Entry 7BXT (electron microscopy, 4.20 A resolution (low resolution: residue-level contacts below are approximate; hydrogen-bond / salt-bridge calls are withheld)); this record covers chains E and J of the 14 polymer chains in the assembly.

# Chain E
Name: Histone H3, Histone H3-like centromeric protein A
Source organism: Gallus gallus
UniProtKB: Q6XXM1 (CENPA_CHICK); residues 64-141 here correspond to UniProt positions 54-131 (UniProt number = residue number - 10)
Sequence (144 residues; row label = number of the first residue in the row; numbers below 1 keep their minus sign (Gly-2 is residue -2)):
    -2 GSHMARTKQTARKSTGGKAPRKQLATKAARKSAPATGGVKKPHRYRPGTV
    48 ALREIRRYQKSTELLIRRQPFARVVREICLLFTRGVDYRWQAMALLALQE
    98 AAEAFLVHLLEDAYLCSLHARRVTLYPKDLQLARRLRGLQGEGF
Not modelled in the structure: -2 to 37, 141

# Chain J
Molecule: 145-nt DNA strand
Sequence (145 nucleotides; numbered 146 to 290; the number before each row is that of its first residue):
   146 ATCGATGTATATATCTGACTCGTGCCTGGAGACTAGGGAGTAATCCCCTT
   196 GGCGGTTAAAACGCGGGGGACAGCGCGTACGTGCGTTTAAGCGGTGCTAG
   246 AGCTGTCTACGACCAATTGAGCGGCCTCGGCACCGGGATTCTGAT

# Interface between chain E and chain J
Residue-residue contacts - 17 pairs, chain E then chain J:
  Tyr42(E) - DG288(J)
  Arg43(E) - DG213(J)
  Arg43(E) - DG288(J)
  Pro44(E) - DG213(J)
  Thr46(E) - DG288(J)
  Arg64(E) - DA205(J)
  Arg73(E) - DT195(J)
  Arg86(E) - DT195(J)
  Trp87(E) - DT194(J)
  Trp87(E) - DT195(J)
  Gln88(E) - DT194(J)
  Ala89(E) - DT194(J)
  Arg119(E) - DA215(J)
  Arg119(E) - DC216(J)
  Val120(E) - DA215(J)
  Thr121(E) - DA215(J)
  Tyr123(E) - DA215(J)
Interface residues without a listed pair, chain E (16 interface residues in all): His40, Arg41
Interface residues without a listed pair, chain J (11 interface residues in all): DG210, DG214, DT287, DA289

# Summary
The interface between chain E and chain J involves 16 residues on one side and 11 on the other.
Here chain E is Histone H3, Histone H3-like centromeric protein A (Gallus gallus) and chain J is a 145-nt DNA
strand. Entry 7BXT (The cryo-EM structure of CENP-A nucleosome in complex with CENP-C peptide and CENP-N
N-terminal domain) was determined by electron microscopy (same publication as 7BY0).
